PDB entry 8EJ3 | electron microscopy, 3.13 A resolution | chains B and D of the 9 polymer chains in the assembly

== Chain B ==
Name: DNA-directed RNA polymerase subunit alpha
From: Mycobacterium tuberculosis H37Rv
Notes: EC 2.7.7.6
Reference sequence: P9WGZ1 (RPOA_MYCTU); residues 1-347 here = UniProt positions 1-347
Chain sequence (347 residues; row label = number of the first residue in the row):
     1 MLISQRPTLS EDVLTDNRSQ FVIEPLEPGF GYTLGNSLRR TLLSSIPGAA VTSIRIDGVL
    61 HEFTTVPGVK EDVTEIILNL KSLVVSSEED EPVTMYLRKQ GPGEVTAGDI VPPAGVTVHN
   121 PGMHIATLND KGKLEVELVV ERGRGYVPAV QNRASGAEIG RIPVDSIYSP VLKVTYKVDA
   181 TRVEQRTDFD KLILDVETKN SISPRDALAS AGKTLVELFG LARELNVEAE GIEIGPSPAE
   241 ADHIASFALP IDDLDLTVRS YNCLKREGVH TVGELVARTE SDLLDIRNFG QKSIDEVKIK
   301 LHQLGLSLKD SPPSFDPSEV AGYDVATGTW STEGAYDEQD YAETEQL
Disordered / not traced: 238-347

== Chain D ==
Name: DNA-directed RNA polymerase subunit beta'
From: Mycobacterium tuberculosis H37Rv
Notes: EC 2.7.7.6
Reference sequence: P9WGY7 (RPOC_MYCTU); numbering as in UniProt (aligned over 1-1316)
Chain sequence (1316 residues; row label = number of the first residue in the row):
     1 MLDVNFFDEL RIGLATAEDI RQWSYGEVKK PETINYRTLK PEKDGLFCEK IFGPTRDWEC
    61 YCGKYKRVRF KGIICERCGV EVTRAKVRRE RMGHIELAAP VTHIWYFKGV PSRLGYLLDL
   121 APKDLEKIIY FAAYVITSVD EEMRHNELST LEAEMAVERK AVEDQRDGEL EARAQKLEAD
   181 LAELEAEGAK ADARRKVRDG GEREMRQIRD RAQRELDRLE DIWSTFTKLA PKQLIVDENL
   241 YRELVDRYGE YFTGAMGAES IQKLIENFDI DAEAESLRDV IRNGKGQKKL RALKRLKVVA
   301 AFQQSGNSPM GMVLDAVPVI PPELRPMVQL DGGRFATSDL NDLYRRVINR NNRLKRLIDL
   361 GAPEIIVNNE KRMLQESVDA LFDNGRRGRP VTGPGNRPLK SLSDLLKGKQ GRFRQNLLGK
   421 RVDYSGRSVI VVGPQLKLHQ CGLPKLMALE LFKPFVMKRL VDLNHAQNIK SAKRMVERQR
   481 PQVWDVLEEV IAEHPVLLNR APTLHRLGIQ AFEPMLVEGK AIQLHPLVCE AFNADFDGDQ
   541 MAVHLPLSAE AQAEARILML SSNNILSPAS GRPLAMPRLD MVTGLYYLTT EVPGDTGEYQ
   601 PASGDHPETG VYSSPAEAIM AADRGVLSVR AKIKVRLTQL RPPVEIEAEL FGHSGWQPGD
   661 AWMAETTLGR VMFNELLPLG YPFVNKQMHK KVQAAIINDL AERYPMIVVA QTVDKLKDAG
   721 FYWATRSGVT VSMADVLVPP RKKEILDHYE ERADKVEKQF QRGALNHDER NEALVEIWKE
   781 ATDEVGQALR EHYPDDNPII TIVDSGATGN FTQTRTLAGM KGLVTNPKGE FIPRPVKSSF
   841 REGLTVLEYF INTHGARKGL ADTALRTADS GYLTRRLVDV SQDVIVREHD CQTERGIVVE
   901 LAERAPDGTL IRDPYIETSA YARTLGTDAV DEAGNVIVER GQDLGDPEID ALLAAGITQV
   961 KVRSVLTCAT STGVCATCYG RSMATGKLVD IGEAVGIVAA QSIGEPGTQL TMRTFHQGGV
  1021 GEDITGGLPR VQELFEARVP RGKAPIADVT GRVRLEDGER FYKITIVPDD GGEEVVYDKI
  1081 SKRQRLRVFK HEDGSERVLS DGDHVEVGQQ LMEGSADPHE VLRVQGPREV QIHLVREVQE
  1141 VYRAQGVSIH DKHIEVIVRQ MLRRVTIIDS GSTEFLPGSL IDRAEFEAEN RRVVAEGGEP
  1201 AAGRPVLMGI TKASLATDSW LSAASFQETT RVLTDAAINC RSDKLNGLKE NVIIGKLIPA
  1261 GTGINRYRNI AVQPTEEARA AAYTIPSYED QYYSPDFGAA TGAAVPLDDY GYSDYR
Disordered / not traced: 1, 1283-1316
Metal / ion sites: Zn2+ site 1: Cys62, Cys75, Cys78; Mg2+: Asp535, Asp537 (shared with 1 residue of chain R); Zn2+ site 2: Cys891, Cys968, Cys975, Cys978
Ligand contacts: phosphomethylphosphonic acid guanylate ester (G2P): Arg500, Pro502, Asn533, Asp535, Thr863, Gln1009, Met1012, Arg1013, His1016
Curated features (UniProtKB/Swiss-Prot):
  - binding site (Zn(2+)): Cys60, Cys62, Cys75, Cys78, Cys891, Cys968, Cys975, Cys978
  - binding site (Mg(2+)): Asp535, Asp537, Asp539

== How chain B and chain D interact ==
Residue-residue contacts (27):
  Arg39(B) - Asp623(D)  salt bridge
  Arg40(B) - Asp623(D)  salt bridge
  His61(B) - Gly604(D)
  Phe63(B) - Gly604(D)
  Phe63(B) - Asp605(D)
  Thr74(B) - Glu608(D)  hydrogen bond
  Thr74(B) - Val611(D)
  Leu78(B) - Tyr612(D)
  Leu78(B) - Arg636(D)
  Asn79(B) - Arg636(D)  hydrogen bond
  Lys81(B) - Glu617(D)  salt bridge
  Ser82(B) - Ser613(D)  hydrogen bond
  Tyr146(B) - Tyr612(D)
  Tyr146(B) - Glu617(D)
  Tyr146(B) - Ala621(D)  hydrophobic
  Tyr146(B) - Arg624(D)  hydrogen bond (backbone-side chain)
  Ile162(B) - Pro607(D)  hydrophobic
  Asp165(B) - Glu617(D)
  Ile167(B) - Glu617(D)
  Ile167(B) - Met620(D)  hydrophobic
  Ser169(B) - Met620(D)
  Leu172(B) - Ala616(D)
  Lys173(B) - Ile619(D)
  Arg182(B) - Glu488(D)
  Gln185(B) - Trp484(D)
  Gln185(B) - Asp485(D)
  Thr187(B) - Glu518(D)
Also at the interface, not in a pair above, chain B (22 interface residues in all): Val147, Pro148, Val171
Also at the interface, not in a pair above, chain D (22 interface residues in all): Leu516, Val626, Met663

== In short ==
The chain B/chain D interface involves 22 residues from each chain; the contacts include 4 hydrogen bonds and
3 salt bridges. Polar contacts include Arg39(B)-Asp623(D), Arg40(B)-Asp623(D) and Lys81(B)-Glu617(D). Bound to
chain D: phosphomethylphosphonic acid guanylate ester.
Here chain B is DNA-directed RNA polymerase subunit alpha and chain D is DNA-directed RNA polymerase subunit
beta', both from Mycobacterium tuberculosis H37Rv. Entry 8EJ3 (M. tuberculosis RNAP pause escaped complex with
Bacillus subtilis NusG and GMPCPP) was determined by electron microscopy (same publication as 8EHQ, 8EOE,
8EOF, 8EOS, 8EOT and 8EXY).
